Entry 1UKT (X-ray diffraction, 2.20 A resolution); this record covers chain A.

== Chain A ==
Name: Cyclomaltodextrin glucanotransferase
Organism: Bacillus sp
Notes: EC 2.4.1.19
UniProt: P05618 (CDGT_BACS0); residues 1-686 here correspond to UniProt positions 28-713 (UniProt number = residue number + 27)
Amino-acid sequence (686 residues; row label = number of the first residue in the row):
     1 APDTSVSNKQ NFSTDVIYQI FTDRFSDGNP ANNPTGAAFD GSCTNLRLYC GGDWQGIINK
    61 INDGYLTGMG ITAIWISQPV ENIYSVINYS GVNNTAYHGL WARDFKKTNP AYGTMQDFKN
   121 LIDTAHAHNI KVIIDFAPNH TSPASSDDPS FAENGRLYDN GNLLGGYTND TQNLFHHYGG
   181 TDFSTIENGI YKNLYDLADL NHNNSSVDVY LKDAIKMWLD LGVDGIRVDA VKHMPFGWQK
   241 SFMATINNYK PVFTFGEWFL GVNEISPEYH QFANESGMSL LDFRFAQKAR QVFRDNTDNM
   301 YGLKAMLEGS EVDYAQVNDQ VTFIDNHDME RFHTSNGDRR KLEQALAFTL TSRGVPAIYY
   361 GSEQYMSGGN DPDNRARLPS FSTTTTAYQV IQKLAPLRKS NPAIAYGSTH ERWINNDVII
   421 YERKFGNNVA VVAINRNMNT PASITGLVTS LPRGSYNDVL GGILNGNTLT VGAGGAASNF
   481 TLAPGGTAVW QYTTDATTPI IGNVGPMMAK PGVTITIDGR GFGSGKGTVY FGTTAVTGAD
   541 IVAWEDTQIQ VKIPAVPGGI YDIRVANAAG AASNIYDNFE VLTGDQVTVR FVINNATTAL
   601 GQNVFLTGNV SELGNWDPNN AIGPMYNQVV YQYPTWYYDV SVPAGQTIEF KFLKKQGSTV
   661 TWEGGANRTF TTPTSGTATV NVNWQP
Differences from the reference sequence: engineered mutation Leu100 (Tyr127 in P05618)
Disulfide bonds: Cys43-Cys50
Bound ions: Ca2+ site 1: Asp27, Asn29, Asn32, Asn33, Gly51, Asp53; Ca2+ site 2: Asn139, Ile190, Asp199, His233
Small-molecule neighbours: ACI / beta-D-galactopyranose / alpha-D-glucopyranose / 4,6-dideoxy-alpha-D-xylo-hexopyranose: His98, Leu100, Trp101, Phe183, Leu194, Tyr195, Leu197, Asp229, Ala230, His233, Glu257, Phe259, His327, Asp328, Met329, Asn370, Asp371, Arg375
Curated features (UniProtKB/Swiss-Prot):
  - active site: Asp229 (Nucleophile), Glu257 (Proton donor)
  - binding site (Ca(2+)): Asp27, Asn29, Asn32, Asn33, Gly51, Asp53, Asn139, Ile190, Asp199, His233
  - binding site (substrate): His140, Asn193 to Asp196, Arg227, Lys232, His233, His327, Asp371, Arg375
  - site: Asp328 (Transition state stabilizer)

== Overview ==
Bound to chain A: ACI / beta-D-galactopyranose / alpha-D-glucopyranose /
4,6-dideoxy-alpha-D-xylo-hexopyranose. Asp27, Asn29, Asn32, Asn33, Gly51 and Asp53 coordinate Ca2+ site 1.
UniProt lists active-site residues Asp229 and Glu257, 10 Ca2+-binding residues and 11 substrate-binding
residues.
Chain A is Cyclomaltodextrin glucanotransferase (Bacillus sp); the structure, Crystal structure of Y100L
mutant cyclodextrin glucanotransferase compexed with an acarbose, was determined by X-ray diffraction,
deposited together with 1UKQ and 1UKS.
